Entry 4HIK (X-ray diffraction, 1.64 A resolution); this record covers chains A and B.

[Chain A]
Molecule: Protection of telomeres protein 1
Organism: Schizosaccharomyces pombe
Notes: fragment: Pot1pC, partial DNA binding domain, residues 198-339
UniProtKB: O13988 (POT1_SCHPO); residues 2-143 here correspond to UniProt positions 198-339 (UniProt number = residue number + 196)
Amino-acid sequence (143 residues; each row starts with the number of its first residue):
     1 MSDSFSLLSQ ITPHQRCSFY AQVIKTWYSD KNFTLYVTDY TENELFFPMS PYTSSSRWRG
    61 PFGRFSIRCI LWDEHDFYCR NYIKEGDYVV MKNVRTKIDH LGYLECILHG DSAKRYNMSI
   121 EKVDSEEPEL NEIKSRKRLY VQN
Unresolved in the structure: 1-3, 142-143
Sequence notes: expression tag (1); engineered mutation Asp-3 (Val199 in O13988)
Modified residues: Mse-1 (selenomethionine); Mse-49, Mse-91, Mse-118 (selenomethionine; parent Met)
From the paper describing this entry:
  - binding site for the 9-nt DNA strand (chain B): Lys-25, Trp-27, Tyr-28, Phe-47, Arg-57, Arg-68, Ile-70, Trp-72, Leu-101, Glu-105, Ile-107

[Chain B]
Molecule: 9-nt DNA strand
Sequence (9 nucleotides; numbered 1 to 9; the number before each row is that of its first residue):
     1 GGTTACGGT

[How chain A and chain B interact]
Contacting residue pairs - 36 pairs, chain A then chain B:
  Lys-25(A) / DG7(B)  hydrogen bond to the base
  Lys-25(A) / DG8(B)  hydrogen bond to the base
  Trp-27(A) / DG7(B)  stacking on the base
  Trp-27(A) / DG8(B)  sugar contact
  Trp-27(A) / DT9(B)  stacking on the base
  Tyr-28(A) / DT9(B)  stacking on the base
  Tyr-36(A) / DA5(B)  base contact
  Tyr-36(A) / DC6(B)  base contact
  Phe-47(A) / DA5(B)  stacking on the base
  Mse-49(A) / DA5(B)  phosphate contact
  Mse-49(A) / DC6(B)  phosphate contact
  Thr-53(A) / DC6(B)  hydrogen bond to the phosphate
  Ser-55(A) / DG7(B)  hydrogen bond to the phosphate
  Ser-55(A) / DG8(B)  base contact
  Ser-56(A) / DC6(B)  hydrogen bond to the phosphate
  Ser-56(A) / DG8(B)  base contact
  Arg-57(A) / DG8(B)  hydrogen bond to the base
  Trp-58(A) / DC6(B)  phosphate contact
  Arg-68(A) / DT3(B)  hydrogen bond to the base
  Arg-68(A) / DT4(B)  hydrogen bond to the base
  Arg-68(A) / DA5(B)  base contact
  Ile-70(A) / DG2(B)  base contact
  Trp-72(A) / DG1(B)  stacking on the base
  Trp-72(A) / DG2(B)  base contact
  Asp-73(A) / DG1(B)  hydrogen bond to the base
  Lys-97(A) / DG2(B)  hydrogen bond to the base
  Asp-99(A) / DT4(B)  hydrogen bond to the base
  Asp-99(A) / DA5(B)  hydrogen bond to the base
  His-100(A) / DT3(B)  base contact
  His-100(A) / DT4(B)  hydrogen bond to the base
  Leu-101(A) / DT4(B)  base contact
  Tyr-103(A) / DA5(B)  base contact
  Glu-105(A) / DG2(B)  hydrogen bond to the base
  Ile-107(A) / DG2(B)  base contact
  His-109(A) / DG1(B)  hydrogen bond to the base
  Gly-110(A) / DG1(B)  hydrogen bond to the base
Also at the interface, not in a pair above, chain A (25 interface residues in all): Thr-26
The authors on this interface:
  - residue pairs: Lys-25(A)/DG8(B) (hydrogen bond), Trp-27(A)/DG7(B) (pi stacking), Tyr-28(A)/DT9(B) (pi stacking), Phe-47(A)/DA5(B) (pi stacking), Arg-57(A)/DG8(B), Arg-68(A)/DA5(B), Arg-68(A)/DT3(B) (hydrogen bond), Trp-72(A)/DG1(B) (pi stacking), Leu-101(A)/DT4(B), Glu-105(A)/DG2(B)
  - interface residues, chain A: Ile-70(A), Ile-107(A)

[In short]
Chain A and chain B form an interface of 25 and 9 residues respectively; the contacts include 16 hydrogen
bonds and 5 aromatic stacking contacts. Polar contacts include Lys-25(A)/DG7(B), Lys-25(A)/DG8(B) and
Arg-57(A)/DG8(B). The paper describes hydrogen bonds between Lys-25(A) and DG8(B) and Arg-68(A) and DT3(B); pi
stacking between Trp-27(A) and DG7(B), Tyr-28(A) and DT9(B) and Phe-47(A) and DA5(B) among others; contacts
between Arg-57(A) and DG8(B), Arg-68(A) and DA5(B) and Leu-101(A) and DT4(B) among others. From the paper: a
binding site for the 9-nt DNA strand (chain B) at Lys-25(A), Trp-27(A) and Tyr-28(A) among others; interface
residues Ile-70(A) and Ile-107(A).
Here chain A is Protection of telomeres protein 1 (Schizosaccharomyces pombe) and chain B is a 9-nt DNA
strand. Entry 4HIK (Crystal Structure of Schizosaccharomyces pombe Pot1pC bound to ssDNA (GGTTACGGT)) was
determined by X-ray diffraction (same publication as 4HID, 4HIM, 4HIO, 4HJ5, 4HJ7, 4HJ8, 4HJ9 and 4HJA).
